PDB entry 3H52 | X-ray diffraction, 2.80 A resolution | chains A and D of the 3 polymer chains in the assembly

== Chain A (and D) ==
Name: Glucocorticoid receptor
Source organism: Homo sapiens
Notes: fragment: Steroid-binding domain; chain D of this document is another copy of the same molecule, construct and numbering; everything in this record applies to it too
UniProtKB: P04150 (GCR_HUMAN); residue numbers follow UniProt; this construct covers 528-777
Amino-acid sequence (254 residues; numbered 524 to 777; the number before each row is that of its first residue):
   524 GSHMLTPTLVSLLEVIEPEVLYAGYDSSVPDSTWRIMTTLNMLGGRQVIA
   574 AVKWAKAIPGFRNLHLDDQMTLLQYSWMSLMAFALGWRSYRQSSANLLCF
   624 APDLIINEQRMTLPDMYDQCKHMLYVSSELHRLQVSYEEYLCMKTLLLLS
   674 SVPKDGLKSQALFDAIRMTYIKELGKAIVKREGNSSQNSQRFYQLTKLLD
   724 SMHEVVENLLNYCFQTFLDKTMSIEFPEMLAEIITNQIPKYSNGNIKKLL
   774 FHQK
Disordered / not traced: 524-525, 763-766, 777 (chain D: 524-529, 742-750, 762-765, 777)
Sequence notes: expression tag (524-527); engineered mutation S602 (Phe in P04150), D638 (Cys in P04150), A684 (Glu in P04150), A688 (Glu in P04150), S712 (Trp in P04150)
Small-molecule neighbours: ru-486 (486; 11-(4-dimethylamino-phenyl)-17-hydroxy-13-methyl-17-prop-1-ynyl-1,2,6,7,8,11,12,13,14,15,16,17-dodec ahydro-cyclopenta[a]phenanthren-3-one): M560, L563, N564, L566, G567, G568, Q570, V571, W600, M601, M604, A605, L608, R611, F623, M639, Q642, M646, L732, Y735, C736, M752, L753, I756

== How chain A and chain D interact ==
Contacting residue pairs - 97 pairs, chain A then chain D:
  T531(A) - E696(D)
  L532(A) - P582(D)  hydrophobic
  L532(A) - Y693(D)  hydrophobic
  L532(A) - E696(D)  hydrogen bond (backbone-side chain)
  V533(A) - E661(D)
  V533(A) - E696(D)  hydrogen bond (backbone-side chain)
  L535(A) - P582(D)  hydrophobic
  L536(A) - I581(D)  hydrophobic
  L536(A) - L664(D)
  L536(A) - T668(D)
  L536(A) - Y693(D)  hydrophobic
  E537(A) - Y660(D)
  E537(A) - L664(D)
  I539(A) - W577(D)
  I539(A) - A580(D)
  I539(A) - I581(D)
  I539(A) - P582(D)
  E540(A) - W577(D)
  E540(A) - Y660(D)
  E540(A) - L664(D)
  E540(A) - K667(D)  salt bridge
  V543(A) - P625(D)
  L544(A) - L566(D)  hydrophobic
  L544(A) - R569(D)
  L544(A) - Q570(D)
  L544(A) - A624(D)
  L544(A) - P625(D)
  Y545(A) - L566(D)
  Y545(A) - R569(D)  hydrogen bond (backbone-side chain)
  Y545(A) - A624(D)
  Y545(A) - P625(D)  hydrophobic
  Y545(A) - D626(D)
  A546(A) - T562(D)
  A546(A) - A624(D)
  A546(A) - D626(D)  hydrogen bond (backbone-side chain)
  A546(A) - L627(D)  hydrophobic
  G547(A) - D626(D)  hydrogen bond (backbone-side chain)
  Y548(A) - R558(D)
  Y548(A) - D626(D)  hydrogen bond (backbone-side chain)
  Y548(A) - L627(D)  hydrophobic
  D549(A) - R558(D)  hydrogen bond (backbone-side chain)
  V552(A) - R558(D)  hydrogen bond (backbone-side chain)
  P553(A) - R558(D)  hydrogen bond (backbone-side chain)
  D554(A) - D554(D)
  D554(A) - S555(D)  hydrogen bond (side chain-backbone)
  D554(A) - R558(D)  salt bridge
  S555(A) - D554(D)  hydrogen bond
  W557(A) - R558(D)
  R558(A) - Y548(D)
  R558(A) - D549(D)  hydrogen bond (side chain-backbone)
  R558(A) - V552(D)  hydrogen bond (side chain-backbone)
  R558(A) - P553(D)
  R558(A) - D554(D)  salt bridge
  R558(A) - W557(D)
  T562(A) - A546(D)
  L566(A) - L544(D)  hydrophobic
  L566(A) - Y545(D)
  L566(A) - A546(D)  hydrophobic
  R569(A) - L544(D)
  R569(A) - Y545(D)  hydrogen bond (side chain-backbone)
  R569(A) - A546(D)
  W577(A) - I539(D)
  W577(A) - E540(D)
  W577(A) - P541(D)
  A580(A) - I539(D)
  I581(A) - I539(D)
  P582(A) - L535(D)  hydrophobic
  P582(A) - I539(D)
  R611(A) - V543(D)
  A624(A) - L544(D)
  A624(A) - A546(D)
  P625(A) - V543(D)
  P625(A) - L544(D)
  P625(A) - Y545(D)
  D626(A) - Y545(D)
  D626(A) - A546(D)  hydrogen bond (side chain-backbone)
  D626(A) - G547(D)  hydrogen bond (side chain-backbone)
  D626(A) - Y548(D)  hydrogen bond (side chain-backbone)
  L627(A) - A546(D)  hydrophobic
  Y660(A) - E537(D)
  Y660(A) - E540(D)
  E661(A) - V533(D)
  Y663(A) - E540(D)
  L664(A) - L536(D)
  L664(A) - E537(D)
  L664(A) - E540(D)
  C665(A) - V533(D)  hydrophobic
  C665(A) - L536(D)  hydrophobic
  K667(A) - E540(D)  salt bridge
  T668(A) - L536(D)
  T692(A) - L532(D)
  Y693(A) - L532(D)  hydrophobic
  Y693(A) - L536(D)  hydrophobic
  E696(A) - T531(D)
  E696(A) - L532(D)
  E696(A) - V533(D)  hydrogen bond (side chain-backbone)
  I747(A) - D626(D)
Other interface residues (no listed pair), chain A (47 interface residues in all): Q570, A573, K699
Other interface residues (no listed pair), chain D (47 interface residues in all): I559, A573, R611, Y663, C665, T692

== Summary ==
The chain A/chain D interface involves 47 residues from each chain, with 18 hydrogen bonds and 4 salt bridges.
Among the polar pairs are E540(A)-K667(D), D554(A)-R558(D) and L532(A)-E696(D). Bound to chain A: ru-486.
Chain A and chain D are both Glucocorticoid receptor (Homo sapiens); the structure, Crystal structure of the
antagonist form of human glucocorticoid receptor, was determined by X-ray diffraction.
